Entry 8R7K (electron microscopy, 3.50 A resolution); this record covers chains B and C of the 4 polymer chains in the assembly.

Chain B:
Name: PCI domain-containing protein 2
Source organism: Homo sapiens
UniProt: Q5JVF3 (PCID2_HUMAN); numbering as in UniProt (aligned over 1-399)
Sequence (399 residues; each row starts with the number of its first residue):
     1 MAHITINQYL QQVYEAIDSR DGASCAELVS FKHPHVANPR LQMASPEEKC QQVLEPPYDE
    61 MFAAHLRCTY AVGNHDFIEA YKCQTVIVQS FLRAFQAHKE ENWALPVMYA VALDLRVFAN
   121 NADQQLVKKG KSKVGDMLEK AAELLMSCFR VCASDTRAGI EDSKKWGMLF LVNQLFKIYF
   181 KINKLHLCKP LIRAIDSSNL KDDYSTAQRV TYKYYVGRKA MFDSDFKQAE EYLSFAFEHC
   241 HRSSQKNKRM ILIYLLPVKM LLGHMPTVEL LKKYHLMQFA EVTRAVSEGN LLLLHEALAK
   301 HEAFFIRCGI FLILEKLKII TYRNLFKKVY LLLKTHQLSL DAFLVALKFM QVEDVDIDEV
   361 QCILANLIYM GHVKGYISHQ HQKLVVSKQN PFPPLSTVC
Not modelled in the structure: 1-4, 36-45, 126-134, 157-159, 289-291, 396-399
What the authors report for this chain:
  - mutagenesis - K374D/K388D: abolished growth

Chain C:
Name: 26S proteasome complex subunit SEM1
Source organism: Homo sapiens
UniProt: P60896 (SEM1_HUMAN); residues 1-70 here = UniProt positions 1-70
Sequence (70 residues; numbered 1 to 70; the number before each row is that of its first residue):
     1 MSEKKQPVDL GLLEEDDEFE EFPAEDWAGL DEDEDAHVWE DNWDDDNVED DFSNQLRAEL
    61 EKHGYKMETS
Not modelled in the structure: 1-16, 69-70

Interface between chain B and chain C:
Residue-residue contacts (60):
  Arg-116(B) / Glu-21(C)  salt bridge
  Lys-177(B) / Phe-19(C)  hydrogen bond (side chain-backbone)
  Thr-206(B) / Glu-25(C)
  Thr-206(B) / Asp-26(C)
  Ala-207(B) / Phe-22(C)
  Ala-207(B) / Glu-25(C)
  Val-210(B) / Phe-22(C)  hydrophobic
  Thr-211(B) / Phe-19(C)
  Thr-211(B) / Phe-22(C)
  Tyr-215(B) / Phe-19(C)
  Glu-238(B) / Glu-32(C)
  His-239(B) / Trp-27(C)
  Cys-240(B) / Phe-22(C)  hydrophobic
  Cys-240(B) / Glu-32(C)
  His-241(B) / Asp-31(C)  salt bridge
  Arg-242(B) / Leu-30(C)  hydrogen bond (side chain-backbone)
  Arg-242(B) / Asp-31(C)  hydrogen bond (side chain-backbone)
  Arg-242(B) / Glu-32(C)  hydrogen bond (side chain-backbone)
  Arg-242(B) / Asp-33(C)  salt bridge
  Ser-244(B) / Phe-22(C)
  Lys-246(B) / Glu-20(C)  salt bridge
  Asn-247(B) / Phe-19(C)
  Asn-247(B) / Glu-20(C)  hydrogen bond (side chain-backbone)
  Asn-247(B) / Glu-21(C)
  Asn-247(B) / Phe-22(C)
  Met-250(B) / Glu-18(C)
  Ile-251(B) / Phe-19(C)  hydrophobic
  Leu-255(B) / Trp-39(C)  hydrophobic
  Gly-263(B) / Asp-41(C)
  His-264(B) / Trp-39(C)
  His-264(B) / Glu-40(C)
  His-264(B) / Asp-41(C)
  Met-265(B) / Glu-40(C)
  Met-265(B) / Trp-43(C)
  Pro-266(B) / Val-38(C)
  Pro-266(B) / Trp-39(C)  hydrophobic
  Thr-267(B) / Val-38(C)
  Leu-270(B) / Val-38(C)  hydrophobic
  Arg-284(B) / Asp-51(C)  salt bridge
  Ser-287(B) / Trp-43(C)
  Glu-288(B) / Phe-52(C)
  Leu-293(B) / Phe-52(C)  hydrophobic
  Arg-323(B) / Trp-43(C)
  Arg-323(B) / Asp-44(C)  salt bridge
  Asn-324(B) / Trp-43(C)
  Lys-327(B) / Asp-44(C)  salt bridge
  Lys-328(B) / Asn-47(C)
  Lys-328(B) / Leu-56(C)
  Leu-331(B) / Asp-46(C)
  Leu-331(B) / Val-48(C)
  Leu-332(B) / Val-48(C)  hydrophobic
  Leu-332(B) / Ser-53(C)
  Leu-332(B) / Leu-56(C)
  Leu-332(B) / Arg-57(C)
  Leu-332(B) / Met-67(C)
  Leu-333(B) / Met-67(C)
  Lys-334(B) / Glu-68(C)
  Val-345(B) / His-63(C)
  Phe-349(B) / Leu-56(C)  hydrophobic
  Phe-349(B) / Glu-59(C)
Other interface residues (no listed pair), chain B (49 interface residues in all): Leu-113, Tyr-214, Phe-237, Ser-243, Lys-248, Leu-252, Leu-256, Leu-325, Val-329, Ala-346, Leu-395
Other interface residues (no listed pair), chain C (38 interface residues in all): Asp-17, Pro-23, Ala-24, Asp-45, Asp-50, Gln-55, Leu-60, Glu-61

Summary:
The interface between chain B and chain C involves 49 residues on one side and 38 on the other, with 5
hydrogen bonds and 7 salt bridges. Polar pairs include Arg-116(B)/Glu-21(C), His-241(B)/Asp-31(C) and
Arg-242(B)/Asp-33(C). The paper reports that K374D/K388D of chain B abolish growth.
Chain B is PCI domain-containing protein 2 and chain C is 26S proteasome complex subunit SEM1, both from Homo
sapiens; the structure, Cryo-EM structure of the human UAP56 - TREX-2 complex, was determined by electron
microscopy (same publication as 8R7J).
